Entry 3QUZ (X-ray diffraction, 2.30 A resolution); this record covers chains A and D of the 4 polymer chains in the assembly.

== Chain A ==
Molecule: Antigen-presenting glycoprotein CD1d1
Source organism: Mus musculus
UniProtKB: P11609 (CD1D1_MOUSE); residues 1-279 here correspond to UniProt positions 19-297 (UniProt number = residue number + 18)
Amino-acid sequence (285 residues; each row starts with the number of its first residue):
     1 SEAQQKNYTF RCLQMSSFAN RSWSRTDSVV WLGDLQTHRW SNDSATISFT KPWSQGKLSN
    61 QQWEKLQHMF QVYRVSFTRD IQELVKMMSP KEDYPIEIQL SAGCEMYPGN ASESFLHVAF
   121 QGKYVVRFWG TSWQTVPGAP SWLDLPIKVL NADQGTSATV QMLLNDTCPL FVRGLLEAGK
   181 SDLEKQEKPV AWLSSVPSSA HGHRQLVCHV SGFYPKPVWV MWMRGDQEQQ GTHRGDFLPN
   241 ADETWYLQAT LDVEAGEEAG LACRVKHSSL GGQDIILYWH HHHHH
Disordered / not traced: 1-6, 198-204, 280-285
Construct notes: expression tag (280-285)
Disulfide bonds: C104-C168, C208-C263
Glycans and other covalent adducts: N-acetylglucosamine (NAG) linked to N20, N42; glycan linked to N165
Residues lining bound ligands: QUV (N-[(2S,3S,4R)-1-({6-deoxy-6-[(naphthalen-1-ylcarbamoyl)amino]-alpha-D-galactopyranosyl}oxy)-3,4-dihydroxyoctadecan-2-yl]hexacosanamide): F10, C12, Q14, S28, V30, H38, W40, I47, W63, L66, M69, F70, Y73, S76, F77, D80, I81, L84, V85, L100, A102, L116, V118, F120, W133, W142, L143, P146, L150, D153, G155, T156, T159, V160, M162, L163, L164, C168, F171
Curated features (UniProtKB/Swiss-Prot):
  - binding site (a D-galactosylceramide): D80, D153 to T156
  - glycosylation (N-linked (GlcNAc...) asparagine): N7, N20, N42, N110, N165

== Chain D ==
Molecule: Vbeta8.2 (mouse variable domain, human constant domain)
Source organism: Mus musculus
Amino-acid sequence (241 residues; each row starts with the number of its first residue; numbering starts at 0):
     0 MEAAVTQSPR NKVAVTGGKV TLSCNQTNNH NNMYWYRQDT GHGLRLIHYS YGAGSTEKGD
    60 IPDGYKASRP SQENFSLILE LATPSQTSVY FCASGDEGYT QYFGPGTRLL VLEDLRNVTP
   120 PKVSLFEPSK AEISHTQKAT LVCLATGFYP DHVELSWWVN GKEVHSGVCT DPQPLKEQPA
   180 LNDSRYSLSS RLRVSATFWQ NPRNHFRCQV QFYGLSENDE WTQDRAKPVT QIVSAEAWGR
   240 A
Disordered / not traced: 0-1
Disulfide bonds: C23-C91, C142-C207

== Interface between chain A and chain D ==
Residue-residue contacts (9):
  R21(A) - E56(D)  salt bridge
  E83(A) - Y48(D)  hydrogen bond
  E83(A) - Y50(D)  hydrogen bond
  K86(A) - Y48(D)  hydrogen bond
  K86(A) - Y50(D)
  K86(A) - E56(D)
  M87(A) - Y50(D)  hydrophobic
  K148(A) - E96(D)  salt bridge
  A152(A) - E96(D)
Also at the interface, not in a pair above, chain A (8 interface residues in all): L145, V149
Also at the interface, not in a pair above, chain D (6 interface residues in all): N30, G97

== Summary ==
The interface between chain A and chain D involves 8 residues on one side and 6 on the other, with 3 hydrogen
bonds and 2 salt bridges. Polar contacts include R21(A)-E56(D), K148(A)-E96(D) and E83(A)-Y48(D). Chain A
binds compound QUV.
Chain A is Antigen-presenting glycoprotein CD1d1 and chain D is Vbeta8.2 (mouse variable domain, human
constant domain), both from Mus musculus; the structure, Structure of the mouse CD1d-NU-alpha-GalCer-iNKT TCR
complex, was determined by X-ray diffraction (same publication as 3QUX and 3QUY).
